PDB entry 3JC6 | electron microscopy, 3.70 A resolution | chains B and C of the 11 polymer chains in the assembly

# Chain B
Protein: DNA replication complex GINS protein PSF2
Organism: Saccharomyces cerevisiae
UniProtKB: P40359 (PSF2_YEAST); numbering as in UniProt (aligned over 1-213)
Sequence (213 residues; numbered 1 to 213; the number before each row is that of its first residue):
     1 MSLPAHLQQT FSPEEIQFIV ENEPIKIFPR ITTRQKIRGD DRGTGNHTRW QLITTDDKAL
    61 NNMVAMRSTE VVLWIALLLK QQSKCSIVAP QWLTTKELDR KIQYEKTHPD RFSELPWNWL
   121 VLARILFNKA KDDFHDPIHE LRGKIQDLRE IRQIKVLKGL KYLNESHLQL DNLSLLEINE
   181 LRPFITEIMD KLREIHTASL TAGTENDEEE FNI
Unresolved in the structure: 1-2, 33-49, 201-213

# Chain C
Protein: DNA replication complex GINS protein PSF3
Organism: Saccharomyces cerevisiae
UniProtKB: Q12146 (PSF3_YEAST); residues 1-194 here = UniProt positions 1-194
Sequence (194 residues; numbered 1 to 194; the number before each row is that of its first residue):
     1 MGYYDIDDVL ADGTEFPCKF QYDIPGLGYL ENNPGRPITK NTKLSLPLWL ARILAIVGGD
    61 EALVDEEPVP FVELLPPDMF STKVMNAIKT DPVALDLHSI NSHFFSLAIK WIMLFSEKEL
   121 ANVVSELLLQ RAQELNHHAS SLSIDLNADS TGKNSANTNI ATSTFLLKLE EMEKEIYKKS
   181 HESYKDTKRW MFKK
Unresolved in the structure: 1-2, 30-32, 59-67, 142-161, 194

# Chain B / chain C interface
Pairs across the interface (41):
  Gln-9(B) / Lys-179(C)
  Pro-13(B) / Asp-186(C)
  Pro-13(B) / Thr-187(C)
  Pro-13(B) / Trp-190(C)  hydrophobic
  Glu-14(B) / Trp-190(C)
  Gln-17(B) / Trp-190(C)  hydrogen bond
  Val-121(B) / Trp-190(C)  hydrophobic
  Arg-124(B) / Trp-190(C)  hydrogen bond (side chain-backbone)
  Arg-124(B) / Met-191(C)  hydrogen bond (side chain-backbone)
  Arg-124(B) / Lys-193(C)
  Arg-149(B) / Met-191(C)
  Leu-157(B) / Gln-133(C)
  Leu-157(B) / Asn-136(C)
  Leu-157(B) / His-137(C)
  Leu-160(B) / Gln-133(C)  hydrogen bond (backbone-side chain)
  Lys-161(B) / Leu-129(C)
  Lys-161(B) / Gln-133(C)
  Leu-163(B) / Leu-129(C)
  Leu-176(B) / Thr-187(C)
  Leu-176(B) / Trp-190(C)  hydrophobic
  Leu-176(B) / Met-191(C)  hydrophobic
  Glu-180(B) / Ser-183(C)  hydrogen bond (backbone-side chain)
  Glu-180(B) / Tyr-184(C)
  Leu-181(B) / Tyr-184(C)
  Phe-184(B) / Ala-132(C)
  Phe-184(B) / Ser-180(C)
  Glu-187(B) / Glu-175(C)
  Glu-187(B) / Ile-176(C)
  Ile-188(B) / Leu-128(C)  hydrophobic
  Ile-188(B) / Ala-132(C)  hydrophobic
  Lys-191(B) / Leu-128(C)
  Lys-191(B) / Met-172(C)
  Leu-192(B) / Leu-128(C)  hydrophobic
  Glu-194(B) / Ile-109(C)
  Ile-195(B) / Ile-109(C)  hydrophobic
  Ile-195(B) / Met-113(C)
  Ala-198(B) / Met-113(C)
  Ser-199(B) / Ile-112(C)
  Ser-199(B) / Met-113(C)
  Ser-199(B) / Glu-117(C)
  Ser-199(B) / Lys-118(C)
Also at the interface, not in a pair above, chain B (28 interface residues in all): Ser-12, Leu-120, Gln-153, Asn-179, Pro-183
Also at the interface, not in a pair above, chain C (28 interface residues in all): Ala-121, Ser-125, Leu-135, Ser-140, Phe-192

# In short
Chain B and chain C each contribute 28 residues to their interface; the contacts include 5 hydrogen bonds.
Polar contacts include Gln-17(B)/Trp-190(C), Arg-124(B)/Trp-190(C) and Arg-124(B)/Met-191(C).
Chain B is DNA replication complex GINS protein PSF2 and chain C is DNA replication complex GINS protein PSF3,
both from Saccharomyces cerevisiae; the structure, Structure of the eukaryotic replicative CMG helicase and
pumpjack motion, was determined by electron microscopy together with 3JC5 and 3JC7 from the same study.
